PDB entry 5UT1 | X-ray diffraction, 1.95 A resolution | chain A

[Chain A]
Protein: Tyrosine-protein kinase JAK2
Source organism: Homo sapiens
Notes: EC 2.7.10.2
Reference sequence: O60674 (JAK2_HUMAN); residue numbers follow UniProt; this construct covers 536-812
Chain sequence (289 residues; row label = number of the first residue in the row):
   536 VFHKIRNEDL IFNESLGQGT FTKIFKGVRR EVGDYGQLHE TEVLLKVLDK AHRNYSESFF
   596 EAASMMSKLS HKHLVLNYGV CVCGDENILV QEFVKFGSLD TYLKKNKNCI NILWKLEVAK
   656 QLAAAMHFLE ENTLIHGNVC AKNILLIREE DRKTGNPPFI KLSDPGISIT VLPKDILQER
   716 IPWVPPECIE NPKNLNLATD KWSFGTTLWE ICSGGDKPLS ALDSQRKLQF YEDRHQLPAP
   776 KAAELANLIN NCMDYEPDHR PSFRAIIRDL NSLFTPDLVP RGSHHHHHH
Not modelled in the structure: 536, 809-824
Construct notes: engineered mutation Ala659 (Trp in O60674), Ala777 (Trp in O60674), His794 (Phe in O60674); expression tag (813-824)
UniProt features mapped onto this chain:
  - site: Asp710, Ile711 (Breakpoint for translocation to form PCM1-JAK2 fusion protein)
  - modified residue: Tyr570 (Phosphotyrosine)
  - natural variant: Phe537 to Lys539 (sequence variant, change not given here; In myeloproliferative disorder with erythrocytosis), His538 to Lys539 (sequence variant, change not given here; In myeloproliferative disorder with erythrocytosis), Lys539 (K539L: In myeloproliferative disorder with erythrocytosis), Lys607 (K607N: In AML), Val617 (V617F: In PV, THCYT3 and AML; V617I: In THCYT3)
Small-molecule neighbours: bi-d1870 (7DZ; (7S)-2-[(3,5-difluoro-4-hydroxyphenyl)amino]-5,7-dimethyl-8-(3-methylbutyl)-7,8-dihydropteridin-6(5H)-one): Leu551, Leu579, Lys581, Val610, Gln626, Glu627, Phe628, Val629, Lys630, Gly632, Ser633, Lys677, Asn678, Leu680, Ser698

[Overview]
Chain A binds bi-d1870.
Chain A is Tyrosine-protein kinase JAK2 (Homo sapiens); the structure, JAK2 JH2 in complex with BI-D1870, was
determined by X-ray diffraction (same publication as 5USY, 5USZ, 5UT0, 5UT2 and 5UT3).
